7CGJ - chains A and B; structure by X-ray diffraction, 2.55 A resolution.

Chain A:
Molecule: PUM-HD domain-containing protein
Organism: Caenorhabditis elegans
UniProtKB: Q09487 (Q09487_CAEEL); numbering as in UniProt (aligned over 172-522)
Sequence (360 residues; each row starts with the number of its first residue):
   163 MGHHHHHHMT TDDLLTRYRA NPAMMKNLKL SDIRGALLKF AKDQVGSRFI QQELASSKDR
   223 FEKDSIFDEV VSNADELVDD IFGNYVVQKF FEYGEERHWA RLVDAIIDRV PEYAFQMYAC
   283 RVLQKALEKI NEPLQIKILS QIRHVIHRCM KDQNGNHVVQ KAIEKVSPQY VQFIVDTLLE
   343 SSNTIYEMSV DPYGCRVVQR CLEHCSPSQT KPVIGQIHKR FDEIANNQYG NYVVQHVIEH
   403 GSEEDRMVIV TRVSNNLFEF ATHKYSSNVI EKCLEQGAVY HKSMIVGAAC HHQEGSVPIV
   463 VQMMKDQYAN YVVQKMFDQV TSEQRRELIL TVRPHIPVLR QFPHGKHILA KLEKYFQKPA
Not modelled in the structure: 163-174, 520-522
Construct notes: initiating methionine (163); expression tag (164-171)
From the paper describing this entry:
  - mutagenesis - N472S/Y473N/Q476E: decreased growth
  - mutagenesis - Q476A/K513A, K513A (53.61-fold), K513E, K513R: decreased binding to PBE-5A

Chain B:
Molecule: 8-nt RNA strand
Sequence (8 nucleotides; numbered 0 to 7; the number before each row is that of its first residue; numbering starts at 0):
     0 UGUAGAUA

Interface between chain A and chain B:
Contacting residue pairs (47):
  Gln206(A) with A7(B), hydrogen bond to the base
  Arg210(A) with A7(B), hydrogen bond to the sugar
  Gln213(A) with A7(B), hydrogen bond to the base
  Phe244(A) with A7(B), base contact
  Asn246(A) with U6(B), hydrogen bond to the base
  Tyr247(A) with U6(B), hydrogen bond to the base; A7(B), stacking on the base
  Gln250(A) with U6(B), hydrogen bond to the base
  Tyr280(A) with U6(B), base contact
  Cys282(A) with A5(B), base contact
  Arg283(A) with A5(B), base contact; U6(B), hydrogen bond to the sugar
  Gln286(A) with A5(B), hydrogen bond to the base
  Gln315(A) with A5(B), hydrogen bond to the phosphate
  Asn316(A) with A5(B), sugar contact
  Asn318(A) with G4(B), base contact
  His319(A) with G4(B), hydrogen bond to the sugar; A5(B), stacking on the base
  Gln322(A) with G4(B), hydrogen bond to the base
  Tyr355(A) with G4(B), phosphate contact; A5(B), hydrogen bond to the phosphate
  Cys357(A) with A3(B), base contact
  Arg358(A) with A3(B), sugar contact; G4(B), hydrogen bond to the base
  Gln361(A) with A3(B), hydrogen bond to the base
  Arg362(A) with G4(B), hydrogen bond to the base
  Gln390(A) with U2(B), base contact
  Tyr391(A) with A3(B), sugar contact
  Asn393(A) with U2(B), hydrogen bond to the base
  Tyr394(A) with U2(B), hydrogen bond to the base; A3(B), stacking on the base
  Gln397(A) with U2(B), hydrogen bond to the base
  Lys426(A) with G1(B), hydrogen bond to the sugar; U2(B), salt bridge to the phosphate
  Tyr427(A) with U2(B), base contact
  Ser429(A) with G1(B), hydrogen bond to the base
  Asn430(A) with G1(B), base contact; U2(B), hydrogen bond to the base
  Glu433(A) with G1(B), hydrogen bond to the base
  Gln469(A) with U0(B), base contact
  Tyr470(A) with G1(B), sugar contact
  Asn472(A) with U0(B), hydrogen bond to the base
  Tyr473(A) with U0(B), hydrogen bond to the base; G1(B), stacking on the base
  His506(A) with U0(B), salt bridge to the phosphate
  His509(A) with U0(B), phosphate contact
  Lys513(A) with U0(B), hydrogen bond to the base
Other interface residues (no listed pair), chain A (42 interface residues in all): Ser209, Ile243, Met279, Ile510

In short:
42 residues of chain A and 8 residues of chain B are in contact, with 25 hydrogen bonds, 2 salt bridges and 4
aromatic stacking contacts. Polar pairs include Gln206(A)-A7(B), Gln213(A)-A7(B) and Asn246(A)-U6(B). From the
paper: Q476A/K513A, K513A and K513E of chain A, among others, reduce binding to PBE-5A; N472S/Y473N/Q476E of
chain A reduce growth.
Here chain A is PUM-HD domain-containing protein (Caenorhabditis elegans) and chain B is an 8-nt RNA strand.
Entry 7CGJ (Crystal Structure of PUF-8 in Complex with PBE-RNA) was determined by X-ray diffraction (same
publication as 7CGF, 7CGG, 7CGH, 7CGI, 7CGK, 7CGL and 7CGM).
